Entry 1DDN (X-ray diffraction, 3.00 A resolution); this record covers chains F and D of the 6 polymer chains in the assembly.

== Chain F ==
Molecule: 33 base DNA containing toxin operator
Sequence (33 nucleotides; numbered 401 to 433; the number before each row is that of its first residue):
   401 TTAAAATAAT TAGGTAAAGC TATCCTAATT ATA

== Chain D ==
Molecule: Diphtheria tox repressor
Organism: Corynebacterium diphtheriae
UniProt: P33120 (DTXR_CORDI); residues 1-226 here = UniProt positions 1-226
Sequence (226 residues; row label = number of the first residue in the row):
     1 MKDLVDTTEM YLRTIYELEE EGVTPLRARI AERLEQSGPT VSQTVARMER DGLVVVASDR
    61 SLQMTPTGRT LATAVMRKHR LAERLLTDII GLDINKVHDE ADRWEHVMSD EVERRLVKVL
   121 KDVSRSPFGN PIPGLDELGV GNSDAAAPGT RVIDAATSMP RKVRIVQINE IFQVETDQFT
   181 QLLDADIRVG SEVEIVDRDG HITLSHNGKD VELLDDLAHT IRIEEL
Not modelled in the structure: 1-2, 121-226
Differences from the reference sequence: engineered mutation Asp102 (Cys in P33120)
Bound ions: Ni2+ site 1: Met10, Asp102, Glu105, His106; Ni2+ site 2: His79, Glu83, His98

== How chain F and chain D interact ==
Contacting residue pairs (16):
  DA422(F) - Arg47(D)  sugar contact
  DA422(F) - Arg50(D)  salt bridge to the phosphate
  DT423(F) - Gln43(D)  base contact
  DT423(F) - Arg47(D)  salt bridge to the phosphate
  DC424(F) - Thr7(D)  hydrogen bond to the phosphate
  DC424(F) - Gln36(D)  hydrogen bond to the phosphate
  DC424(F) - Thr40(D)  sugar contact
  DC424(F) - Gln43(D)  hydrogen bond to the base
  DC425(F) - Glu35(D)  phosphate contact
  DC425(F) - Gln36(D)  phosphate contact
  DC425(F) - Ser37(D)  hydrogen bond to the phosphate
  DC425(F) - Thr40(D)  hydrogen bond to the phosphate
  DT426(F) - Ser37(D)  base contact
  DT426(F) - Pro39(D)  base contact
  DA427(F) - Pro39(D)  base contact
  DT432(F) - Arg60(D)  sugar contact
Other interface residues (no listed pair), chain F (8 interface residues in all): DA433
Other interface residues (no listed pair), chain D (11 interface residues in all): Leu4

== Overview ==
The interface between chain F and chain D involves 8 residues on one side and 11 on the other, with 5 hydrogen
bonds and 2 salt bridges. Among the polar pairs are DC424(F)-Gln43(D), DC424(F)-Thr7(D) and DC424(F)-Gln36(D).
Met10(D), Asp102(D), Glu105(D) and His106(D) coordinate Ni2+ site 1.
Chain F is 33 base DNA containing toxin operator and chain D is Diphtheria tox repressor (Corynebacterium
diphtheriae); the structure, Diphtheria tox repressor (C102D mutant)/tox DNA operator complex, was determined
by X-ray diffraction.
